1NJ5 - chain A; structure by X-ray diffraction, 2.80 A resolution.

== Chain A ==
Protein: Proline-tRNA Synthetase
Source organism: Methanothermobacter thermautotrophicus
Notes: EC 6.1.1.15; fragment: N terminally His Tagged Enzyme
UniProtKB: O26708 (SYP_METTH); residue numbers follow UniProt; this construct covers 1-481
Amino-acid sequence (501 residues; numbered -19 to 481; the number before each row is that of its first residue; numbers below 1 keep their minus sign (Met-19 is residue -19)):
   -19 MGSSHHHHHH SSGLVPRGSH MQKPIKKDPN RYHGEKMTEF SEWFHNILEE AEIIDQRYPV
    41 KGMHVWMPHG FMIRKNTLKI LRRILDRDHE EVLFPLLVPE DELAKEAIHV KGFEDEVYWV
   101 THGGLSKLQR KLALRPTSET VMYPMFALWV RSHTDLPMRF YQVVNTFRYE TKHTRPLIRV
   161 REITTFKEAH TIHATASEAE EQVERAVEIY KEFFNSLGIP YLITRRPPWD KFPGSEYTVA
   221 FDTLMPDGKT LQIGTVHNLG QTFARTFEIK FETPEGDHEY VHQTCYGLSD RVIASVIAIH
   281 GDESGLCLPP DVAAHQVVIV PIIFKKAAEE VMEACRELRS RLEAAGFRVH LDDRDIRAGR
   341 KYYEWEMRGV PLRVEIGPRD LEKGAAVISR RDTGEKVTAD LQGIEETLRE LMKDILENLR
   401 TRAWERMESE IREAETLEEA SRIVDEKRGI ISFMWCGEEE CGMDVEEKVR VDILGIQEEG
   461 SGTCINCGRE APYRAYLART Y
Disordered / not traced: -19 to 18
Differences from the reference sequence: expression tag (-19 to 0)
Ion coordination: Zn2+: Cys436, Cys441, Cys464, Cys467; Mg2+: Glu446, Asp452
Ligand contacts: '5'-O-(N-(L-prolyl)-sulfamoyl)adenosine (P5A): Thr117, Glu119, Arg148, Glu150, Ile158, Arg159, Val160, Ile163, Phe166, Glu168, His170, Phe212, Gln232, Ile233, Gly234, Thr235, His237, Cys265, Tyr266, Gly267, Leu268, Ser269, Arg271
Curated features (UniProtKB/Swiss-Prot):
  - region: Glu346 to Lys376 (Interaction with tRNA)
  - binding site (L-proline): Thr117, Glu119, Arg148, His237
  - binding site (ATP): Arg148, Glu150, Gln232, Thr235, Ser269
  - binding site (Zn(2+)): Cys436, Cys441, Cys464, Cys467
What the authors report for this chain:
  - binding site for '5'-O-(N-(L-prolyl)-sulfamoyl)adenosine: Phe166, Glu168, His170, Phe212, His237, Cys265, Tyr266, Gly267
  - conformationally variable residues (loop rearrangement, order/disorder transition): Lys85 to Asp95, Arg148 to Thr154, Lys211 to Tyr217

== In short ==
Ligands of chain A: '5'-O-(N-(L-prolyl)-sulfamoyl)adenosine. Cys436, Cys441, Cys464 and Cys467 form the Zn2+
site. The Mg2+ site is built by Glu446 and Asp452. UniProt lists 4 L-proline-binding residues, 5 ATP-binding
residues and 4 Zn2+-binding residues. From the paper: a binding site for
'5'-O-(N-(L-prolyl)-sulfamoyl)adenosine at Phe166, Glu168 and His170 among others; conformational variability
at Lys85, Arg148 and Lys211.
Chain A is Proline-tRNA Synthetase (Methanothermobacter thermautotrophicus); the structure, Crystal structure
of Prolyl-tRNA Synthetase from Methanothermobacter thermautotrophicus bound to proline sulfamoyl adenylate,
was determined by X-ray diffraction together with 1NJ1, 1NJ2, 1NJ6 and 1NJ8 from the same study.
